3NSL - chains A and B; structure by X-ray diffraction, 1.50 A resolution.

[Chain A (and B)]
Molecule: Protein S100-A3
Source organism: Homo sapiens
Notes: chain B of this document is another copy of the same molecule, construct and numbering; everything in this record applies to it too
UniProtKB: P33764 (S10A3_HUMAN); numbering as in UniProt (aligned over 2-101)
Chain sequence (101 residues; row label = number of the first residue in the row):
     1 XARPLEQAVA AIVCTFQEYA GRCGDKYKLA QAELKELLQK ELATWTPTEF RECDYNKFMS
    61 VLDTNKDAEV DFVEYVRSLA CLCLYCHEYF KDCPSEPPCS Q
Disordered / not traced: 95-101 (chain B: 1-2, 95-101)
Modified positions: ACE (acetyl group) at position 1
Sequence notes: acetylation (1); engineered mutation Ala30 (Cys in P33764), Ala68 (Cys in P33764)
Curated features (UniProtKB/Swiss-Prot):
  - binding site (Ca(2+)): Lys28, Glu33, Asp63, Asn65, Asp67, Glu69, Glu74
  - binding site (Zn(2+)): Cys83, Cys86, His87, Cys93
  - modified residue: Ala2 (N-acetylalanine), Arg51 (Citrulline)
  - mutagenesis: Cys81 (C81A: Increases affinity for calcium; when associated with Ala-99), Cys99 (C99A: Increases affinity for calcium; when associated with Ala-81)

[Chain A / chain B interface]
Residue-residue contacts (76; chain A residue first):
  Arg3(A) with Lys40(B), hydrogen bond (side chain-backbone); Glu41(B); Ala43(B); Thr44(B)
  Leu5(A) with Ile12(B), hydrophobic; Thr15(B); Leu37(B), hydrophobic; Glu41(B); Leu42(B); Tyr75(B); Leu79(B), hydrophobic
  Glu6(A) with Glu41(B); Leu42(B); Ala43(B), hydrogen bond (side chain-backbone); Thr44(B), hydrogen bond (side chain-backbone); Trp45(B)
  Gln7(A) with Gln7(B)
  Ala8(A) with Ala8(B); Ala11(B), hydrophobic
  Val9(A) with Trp45(B), hydrophobic; Cys83(B), hydrophobic
  Ala10(A) with Trp45(B)
  Ala11(A) with Ala8(B), hydrophobic
  Ile12(A) with Leu5(B), hydrophobic; Ile12(B), hydrophobic
  Val13(A) with Cys83(B), hydrophobic; His87(B)
  Thr15(A) with Leu5(B)
  Phe16(A) with Tyr89(B), hydrophobic
  Gln17(A) with Tyr89(B)
  Gly21(A) with Tyr89(B)
  Lys26(A) with Tyr89(B), hydrogen bond (backbone-side chain); Lys91(B); Asp92(B), salt bridge
  Tyr27(A) with Tyr89(B), hydrogen bond (side chain-backbone); Phe90(B); Lys91(B); Asp92(B), hydrogen bond (side chain-backbone); Cys93(B)
  Leu37(A) with Leu5(B), hydrophobic
  Lys40(A) with Arg3(B)
  Glu41(A) with Arg3(B); Leu5(B); Glu6(B)
  Leu42(A) with Leu5(B); Glu6(B)
  Ala43(A) with Arg3(B); Glu6(B), hydrogen bond (backbone-side chain)
  Thr44(A) with Arg3(B); Glu6(B), hydrogen bond
  Trp45(A) with Glu6(B); Val9(B), hydrophobic
  Phe72(A) with Ala80(B); Cys83(B), hydrophobic; Phe90(B), hydrophobic
  Val73(A) with Leu84(B), hydrophobic
  Tyr75(A) with Leu5(B)
  Val76(A) with Val76(B), hydrophobic; Ala80(B), hydrophobic
  Arg77(A) with Val73(B)
  Ala80(A) with Phe72(B); Val76(B), hydrophobic
  Cys83(A) with Val9(B), hydrophobic; Val13(B), hydrophobic; Phe72(B), hydrophobic
  Leu84(A) with Val73(B), hydrophobic
  His87(A) with Val13(B)
  Tyr89(A) with Gln17(B); Lys26(B), hydrogen bond (side chain-backbone); Tyr27(B), hydrogen bond (backbone-side chain)
  Phe90(A) with Val13(B), hydrophobic; Tyr27(B), hydrophobic; Phe72(B), hydrophobic
  Asp92(A) with Tyr27(B), hydrogen bond (backbone-side chain)
  Cys93(A) with Tyr27(B), hydrogen bond (backbone-side chain)
  Pro94(A) with Tyr27(B)
Other interface residues (no listed pair), chain A (40 interface residues in all): Ala20, Leu79, Lys91
Other interface residues (no listed pair), chain B (38 interface residues in all): Ala10, Phe16, Ala20, Arg77

[Summary]
40 residues of chain A face 38 of chain B across their interface, with 12 hydrogen bonds and 1 salt bridge.
Among the polar pairs are Lys26(A)-Asp92(B), Arg3(A)-Lys40(B) and Glu6(A)-Ala43(B). From UniProt: 7
Ca2+-binding residues, 4 Zn2+-binding residues and 2 mutagenesis sites on chain A.
Both chains are Protein S100-A3 (Homo sapiens). Entry 3NSL (Crystal Structure of S100A3 C30A+C68A double
mutant expressed in insect cell) was determined by X-ray diffraction, deposited together with 3NSI, 3NSK and
3NSO.
